PDB entry 9HLJ | X-ray diffraction, 2.54 A resolution | chains D and C of the 5 polymer chains in the assembly

# Chain D
Name: GV37-TCR alpha chain
From: Homo sapiens
Chain sequence (204 residues; each row starts with the number of its first residue):
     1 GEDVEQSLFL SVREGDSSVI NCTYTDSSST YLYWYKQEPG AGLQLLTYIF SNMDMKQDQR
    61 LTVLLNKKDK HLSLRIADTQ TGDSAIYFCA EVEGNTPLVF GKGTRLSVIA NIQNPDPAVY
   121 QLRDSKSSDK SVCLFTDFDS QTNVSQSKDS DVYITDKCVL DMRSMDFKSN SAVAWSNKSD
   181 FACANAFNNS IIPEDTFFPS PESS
Not modelled in the structure: 1-5, 185-204
Disulfide bonds: Cys-22/Cys-89, Cys-133/Cys-183

# Chain C
Name: Nucleoprotein
UniProtKB: P0DTC9 (NCAP_SARS2); residues 1-9 here correspond to UniProt positions 266-274 (UniProt number = residue number + 265)
Chain sequence (9 residues; numbered 1 to 9; the number before each row is that of its first residue):
     1 KAYNVTQAF

# Chain D / chain C interface
Contacting residue pairs (8; chain D residue first):
  Asp-26(D) / Lys-1(C)  salt bridge
  Ser-28(D) / Lys-1(C)  hydrogen bond
  Glu-93(D) / Asn-4(C)  hydrogen bond (backbone-side chain)
  Gly-94(D) / Val-5(C)
  Asn-95(D) / Val-5(C)  hydrogen bond (backbone-backbone)
  Asn-95(D) / Thr-6(C)  hydrogen bond (side chain-backbone)
  Asn-95(D) / Gln-7(C)
  Thr-96(D) / Asn-4(C)
Other interface residues (no listed pair), chain C (6 interface residues in all): Tyr-3
From the paper, about this interface:
  - specific contacts: Asp-26(D)/Lys-1(C), Ser-28(D)/Lys-1(C), Glu-93(D)/Asn-4(C), Gly-94(D)/Val-5(C), Asn-95(D)/Val-5(C), Asn-95(D)/Thr-6(C), Asn-95(D)/Gln-7(C), Thr-96(D)/Asn-4(C)

# In short
Chain D and chain C each contribute 6 residues to their interface; the contacts include 4 hydrogen bonds and 1
salt bridge. Among the polar pairs are Asp-26(D)/Lys-1(C), Ser-28(D)/Lys-1(C) and Glu-93(D)/Asn-4(C). The
paper describes contacts between Asp-26(D) and Lys-1(C), Ser-28(D) and Lys-1(C) and Glu-93(D) and Asn-4(C)
among others.
Chain D is GV37-TCR alpha chain (Homo sapiens) and chain C is Nucleoprotein; the structure, Crystal structure
of GV37-TCR in complex with HLA-C*12:02 with KAYNVTQAF (KF9), a 9-mer epitope from SARS-CoV-2 ..., was
determined by X-ray diffraction together with 9F13 from the same study.
